PDB entry 8U6S | X-ray diffraction, 2.99 A resolution | chains A and B

Chain A:
Protein: Reverse transcriptase/ribonuclease H
From: Human immunodeficiency virus 1
Notes: EC 2.7.7.49, 2.7.7.7, 3.1.26.13
Reference sequence: P03366 (POL_HV1B1); residues 1-552 here correspond to UniProt positions 600-1151 (UniProt number = residue number + 599)
Chain sequence (554 residues; numbered -1 to 552; the number before each row is that of its first residue; numbers below 1 keep their minus sign (Met-1 is residue -1)):
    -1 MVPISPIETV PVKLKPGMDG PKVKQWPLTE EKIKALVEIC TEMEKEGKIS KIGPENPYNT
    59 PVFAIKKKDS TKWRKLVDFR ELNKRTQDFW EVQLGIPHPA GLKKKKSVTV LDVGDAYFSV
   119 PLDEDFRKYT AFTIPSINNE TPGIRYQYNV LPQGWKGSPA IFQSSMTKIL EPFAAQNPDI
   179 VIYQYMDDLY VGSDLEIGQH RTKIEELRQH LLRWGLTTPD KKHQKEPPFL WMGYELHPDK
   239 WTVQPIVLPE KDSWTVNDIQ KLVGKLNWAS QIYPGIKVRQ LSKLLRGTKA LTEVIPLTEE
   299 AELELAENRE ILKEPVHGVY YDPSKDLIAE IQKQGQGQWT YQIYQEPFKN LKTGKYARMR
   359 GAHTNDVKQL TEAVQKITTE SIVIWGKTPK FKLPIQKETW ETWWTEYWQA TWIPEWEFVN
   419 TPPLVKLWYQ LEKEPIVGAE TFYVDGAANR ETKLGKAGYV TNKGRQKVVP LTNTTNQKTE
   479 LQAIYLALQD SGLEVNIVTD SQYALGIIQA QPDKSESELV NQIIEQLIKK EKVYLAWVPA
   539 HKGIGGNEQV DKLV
Unresolved in the structure: -1 to 0, 26, 66-69, 133-135
Sequence notes: expression tag (-1 to 0); engineered mutation Ala172 (Lys771 in P03366), Ala173 (Lys772 in P03366), Ser280 (Cys879 in P03366)
Swiss-Prot annotation at these positions:
  - region: Phe227 to His235 (RT 'primer grip')
  - motif: Trp398 to Trp414 (Tryptophan repeat motif)
  - binding site (Mg(2+)): Asp110, Asp185, Asp186, Asp443, Glu478, Asp498, Asp549
  - site: Trp401 (Essential for RT p66/p51 heterodimerization), Trp414 (Essential for RT p66/p51 heterodimerization), Phe440, Tyr441 (Cleavage)
Metal / ion sites: Mg2+: Asp443, Asp498
Small-molecule neighbours: VPB ((4S)-8-{2-[3-(morpholin-4-yl)-3-oxopropoxy]phenoxy}indolizine-2-carbonitrile): Leu100, Lys101, Lys102, Lys103, Val106, Val108, Val179, Tyr181, Tyr188, Val189, Gly190, Phe227, Trp229, Leu234, His235, Pro236, Tyr318

Chain B:
Protein: p51 RT
From: Human immunodeficiency virus 1
Reference sequence: P03366 (POL_HV1B1); residues 1-428 here correspond to UniProt positions 600-1027 (UniProt number = residue number + 599)
Chain sequence (428 residues; numbered 1 to 428; the number before each row is that of its first residue):
     1 PISPIETVPV KLKPGMDGPK VKQWPLTEEK IKALVEICTE MEKEGKISKI GPENPYNTPV
    61 FAIKKKDSTK WRKLVDFREL NKRTQDFWEV QLGIPHPAGL KKKKSVTVLD VGDAYFSVPL
   121 DEDFRKYTAF TIPSINNETP GIRYQYNVLP QGWKGSPAIF QSSMTKILEP FKKQNPDIVI
   181 YQYMDDLYVG SDLEIGQHRT KIEELRQHLL RWGLTTPDKK HQKEPPFLWM GYELHPDKWT
   241 VQPIVLPEKD SWTVNDIQKL VGKLNWASQI YPGIKVRQLS KLLRGTKALT EVIPLTEEAE
   301 LELAENREIL KEPVHGVYYD PSKDLIAEIQ KQGQGQWTYQ IYQEPFKNLK TGKYARMRGA
   361 HTNDVKQLTE AVQKITTESI VIWGKTPKFK LPIQKETWET WWTEYWQATW IPEWEFVNTP
   421 PLVKLWYQ
Unresolved in the structure: 1-3, 218-231, 251, 276-277, 358-359, 428
Sequence notes: engineered mutation Ser280 (Cys879 in P03366)
Swiss-Prot annotation at these positions:
  - region: Phe227 to His235 (RT 'primer grip')
  - motif: Trp398 to Trp414 (Tryptophan repeat motif)
  - binding site (Mg(2+)): Asp110, Asp185, Asp186
  - site (Essential for RT p66/p51 heterodimerization): Trp401, Trp414

Chain A / chain B interface:
Contacting residue pairs (89; chain A residue first):
  Val8(A) - Pro52(B)
  Val8(A) - Glu53(B)
  Pro9(A) - Glu53(B)
  Lys11(A) - Lys126(B)
  Gln85(A) - Glu53(B)  hydrogen bond (side chain-backbone)
  Asp86(A) - Lys20(B)  salt bridge
  Asp86(A) - Pro55(B)
  Phe87(A) - Pro52(B)
  Phe87(A) - Glu53(B)
  Phe87(A) - Pro55(B)
  Trp88(A) - Pro52(B)  hydrogen bond (backbone-backbone)
  Trp88(A) - Asn54(B)
  Trp88(A) - Pro55(B)
  Trp88(A) - Asn57(B)
  Trp88(A) - Thr131(B)
  Trp88(A) - Arg143(B)
  Ile94(A) - Asn137(B)  hydrogen bond (backbone-side chain)
  Pro95(A) - Asn136(B)
  His96(A) - Asn136(B)  hydrogen bond (backbone-side chain)
  Gln161(A) - Pro140(B)
  Ser162(A) - Pro52(B)
  Tyr181(A) - Glu138(B)
  Gln373(A) - Glu396(B)  hydrogen bond (side chain-backbone)
  Gln373(A) - Thr397(B)  hydrogen bond
  Gln373(A) - Thr400(B)  hydrogen bond
  Ile380(A) - Leu26(B)
  Ile380(A) - Thr27(B)
  Val381(A) - Pro25(B)  hydrophobic
  Val381(A) - Asn136(B)  hydrogen bond (backbone-backbone)
  Ile382(A) - Ile135(B)
  Ile382(A) - Asn136(B)  hydrogen bond (backbone-side chain)
  Trp383(A) - Ile135(B)
  Gly384(A) - Thr27(B)
  Gly384(A) - Glu28(B)  hydrogen bond (backbone-backbone)
  Gly384(A) - Ile135(B)
  Trp402(A) - Lys331(B)  hydrogen bond (backbone-side chain)
  Tyr405(A) - Lys331(B)  hydrogen bond (backbone-side chain)
  Trp406(A) - Lys331(B)
  Trp406(A) - Pro392(B)  hydrophobic
  Trp406(A) - Val417(B)
  Trp406(A) - Asn418(B)
  Trp406(A) - Thr419(B)
  Trp406(A) - Pro420(B)  hydrophobic
  Gln407(A) - Lys331(B)  hydrogen bond (backbone-side chain)
  Gln407(A) - Asp364(B)
  Gln407(A) - Pro392(B)
  Gln407(A) - Ile393(B)
  Gln407(A) - Gln394(B)
  Gln407(A) - Val417(B)
  Ala408(A) - Trp337(B)  hydrophobic
  Ala408(A) - Asp364(B)
  Ala408(A) - Pro392(B)  hydrogen bond (backbone-backbone)
  Ala408(A) - Ile393(B)
  Thr409(A) - Asp364(B)
  Trp410(A) - Asn363(B)
  Trp410(A) - Trp401(B)  hydrophobic
  Pro433(A) - Asn255(B)
  Pro433(A) - Leu289(B)  hydrophobic
  Pro433(A) - Thr290(B)
  Ile434(A) - Thr290(B)
  Val435(A) - Thr290(B)
  Gly436(A) - Thr290(B)
  Thr439(A) - Lys287(B)
  Thr439(A) - Ala288(B)
  Thr439(A) - Leu289(B)
  Tyr441(A) - Lys287(B)  hydrogen bond (side chain-backbone)
  Val458(A) - Thr286(B)
  Thr459(A) - Thr286(B)
  Asn460(A) - Thr286(B)
  Asn460(A) - Ala288(B)
  Asn494(A) - Leu289(B)
  Val496(A) - Leu289(B)  hydrophobic
  Gln500(A) - Leu422(B)
  Leu503(A) - Leu422(B)  hydrophobic
  Tyr532(A) - Asn255(B)  hydrogen bond
  Tyr532(A) - Lys259(B)  hydrogen bond
  Tyr532(A) - Leu289(B)  hydrophobic
  Ala534(A) - Asn255(B)
  Val536(A) - Gln258(B)
  Pro537(A) - Val261(B)
  Pro537(A) - Gly262(B)
  Gly541(A) - Ser280(B)
  Ile542(A) - Val261(B)  hydrophobic
  Ile542(A) - Ser280(B)
  Ile542(A) - Leu283(B)
  Gly543(A) - Leu283(B)
  Gly543(A) - Arg284(B)
  Gly543(A) - Gly285(B)
  Gly544(A) - Thr286(B)
Other interface residues (no listed pair), chain A (63 interface residues in all): Val90, Gly93, Gly99, Leu100, Ala158, Ile159, Glu370, Thr376, Thr377, Thr386, Glu404, Lys431, Glu432, Trp535, Lys540, Gln547
Other interface residues (no listed pair), chain B (54 interface residues in all): Tyr56, Val254, Asn265, Val365, Lys424, Trp426

In short:
Chain A and chain B form an interface of 63 and 54 residues respectively; the contacts include 17 hydrogen
bonds and 1 salt bridge. Polar pairs include Asp86(A)-Lys20(B), Gln85(A)-Glu53(B) and Ile94(A)-Asn137(B).
Chain A binds compound VPB.
Chain A is Reverse transcriptase/ribonuclease H and chain B is p51 RT, both from Human immunodeficiency virus
1; the structure, Crystal Structure of HIV-1 Reverse Transcriptase in Complex with
8-(2-(3-morpholino-3-oxopropoxy)phenoxy)indolizine-2-carbonitrile (JLJ757), a non-nucleoside inhibitor, was
determined by X-ray diffraction, deposited together with 8U69, 8U6A, 8U6B, 8U6C, 8U6D, 8U6E and 14 further
entries.
